4ECR - chains A and T of the 3 polymer chains in the assembly; structure by X-ray diffraction, 1.89 A resolution.

[Chain A]
Protein: DNA polymerase eta
Organism: Homo sapiens
Notes: EC 2.7.7.7; fragment: Catalytic core
UniProt: Q9Y253 (POLH_HUMAN); numbering as in UniProt (aligned over 1-432)
Sequence (435 residues; numbered -2 to 432; the number before each row is that of its first residue; numbers below 1 keep their minus sign (Gly-2 is residue -2)):
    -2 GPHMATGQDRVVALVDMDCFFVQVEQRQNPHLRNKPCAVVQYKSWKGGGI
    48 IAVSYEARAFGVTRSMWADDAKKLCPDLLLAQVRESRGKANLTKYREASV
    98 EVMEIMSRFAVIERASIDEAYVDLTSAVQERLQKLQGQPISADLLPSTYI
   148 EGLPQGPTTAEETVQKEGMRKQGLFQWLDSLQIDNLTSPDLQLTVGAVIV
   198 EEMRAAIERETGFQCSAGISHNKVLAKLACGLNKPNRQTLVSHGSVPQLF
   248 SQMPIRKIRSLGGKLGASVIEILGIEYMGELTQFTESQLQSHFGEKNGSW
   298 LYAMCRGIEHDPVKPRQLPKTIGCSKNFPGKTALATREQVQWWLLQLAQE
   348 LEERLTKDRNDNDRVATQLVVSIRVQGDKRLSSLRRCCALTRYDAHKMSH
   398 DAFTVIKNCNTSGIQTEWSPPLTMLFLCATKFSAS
Not modelled in the structure: 155-159
Differences from the reference sequence: expression tag (-2 to 0)
Curated features (UniProtKB/Swiss-Prot):
  - binding site (Mg(2+)): Asp13, Met14, Asp115, Glu116
  - binding site (Mn(2+)): Asp13, Met14, Asp115, Glu116
  - binding site (a 2'-deoxyribonucleoside 5'-triphosphate): Arg61
  - natural variant: Val37 (deletion: In XPV), Leu75 (deletion: In XPV), Arg93 (R93P: In XPV), Arg111 (R111H: In XPV), Thr122 (T122P: In XPV), Gly153 (G153D: In a breast cancer sample), Thr191 (T191P: In XPV), Gly263 (G263V: In XPV), Val266 (V266D: In XPV), Gly295 (G295R: In XPV), Arg361 (R361S: In XPV)
  - mutagenesis: Tyr52 (Y52A/F: Reduces DNA polymerase activity; Y52E: Reduces DNA polymerase activity. Increases fidelity of replication and reduces translesion bypass), Arg61 (R61A: Reduces enzymatic activity by two-thirds), Ser62 (S62G: Increased DNA polymerase activity and translesion bypass compared to wild-type), Ala68 (A68S/V: Severe reduction in thymine dimer translesion bypass), Asn324 to Pro326 (Reduces binding to chromatin and to monoubiquitinated PCNA. Abolishes binding to monoubiquitinated PCNA; when associated with 705-E--H-713 Del)
Metal / ion sites: Mg2+ site 1: Asp13, Asp115, Glu116 (together with 2'-deoxyadenosine 5'-triphosphate) (shared with 1 residue of chain P); Ca2+: Asp13, Met14, Asp115 (together with 2'-deoxyadenosine 5'-triphosphate); Mg2+ site 2: Asp13, Met14, Asp115 (together with 2'-deoxyadenosine 5'-triphosphate)
Ligand contacts:
  - : Asp13, Met14, Asp115, Lys231
  - 2'-deoxyadenosine 5'-triphosphate (DTP): Asp13, Met14, Asp15, Cys16, Phe17, Phe18, Ile48, Ala49, Tyr52, Arg55, Arg61, Ile114, Asp115, Glu116, Lys231
Reported in the primary citation:
  - binding site for 2'-deoxyadenosine 5'-triphosphate: Arg61
  - mutagenesis - S113A: unchanged catalytic activity

[Chain T]
Molecule: 12-nt DNA strand
Sequence (12 nucleotides; row label = number of the first residue in the row):
     1 CATTATGACGCT
Ligand contacts: 2'-deoxyadenosine 5'-triphosphate (DTP): DT3, DT4, DA5

[Interface between chain A and chain T]
Pairs across the interface (40; chain A residue first):
  Gln38(A) with DT4(T), hydrogen bond to the base; DA5(T), sugar contact
  Tyr39(A) with DT4(T), phosphate contact; DA5(T), hydrogen bond to the phosphate
  Trp42(A) with DA2(T), stacking on the base
  Gly46(A) with DT3(T), base contact
  Ile47(A) with DT3(T), base contact
  Arg61(A) with DT3(T), base contact
  Ser62(A) with DT3(T), base contact
  Trp64(A) with DA2(T), phosphate contact; DT3(T), sugar contact
  Lys86(A) with DT6(T), salt bridge to the phosphate
  Leu89(A) with DA5(T), phosphate contact
  Arg93(A) with DT6(T), salt bridge to the phosphate; DG7(T), salt bridge to the phosphate
  Lys293(A) with DG10(T), phosphate contact
  Lys311(A) with DC9(T), phosphate contact
  Arg313(A) with DA8(T), salt bridge to the phosphate
  Pro316(A) with DA8(T), phosphate contact
  Lys317(A) with DA8(T), hydrogen bond to the phosphate; DC9(T), salt bridge to the phosphate
  Thr318(A) with DG7(T), sugar contact; DA8(T), hydrogen bond to the phosphate
  Ile319(A) with DG7(T), phosphate contact
  Gly320(A) with DT6(T), sugar contact; DG7(T), hydrogen bond to the phosphate
  Cys321(A) with DT6(T), phosphate contact
  Ser322(A) with DA5(T), sugar contact; DT6(T), hydrogen bond to the phosphate
  Lys323(A) with DA5(T), salt bridge to the phosphate
  Asn324(A) with DT4(T), hydrogen bond to the phosphate; DA5(T), hydrogen bond to the phosphate
  Pro326(A) with DC1(T), phosphate contact; DA2(T), sugar contact; DT4(T), phosphate contact
  Gly327(A) with DC1(T), hydrogen bond to the phosphate; DA2(T), phosphate contact
  Thr329(A) with DA2(T), base contact
  Arg351(A) with DT6(T), salt bridge to the phosphate; DG7(T), salt bridge to the phosphate
Other interface residues (no listed pair), chain A (32 interface residues in all): Ile48, Ala87, Arg111, Glu347, Leu378
Other interface residues (no listed pair), chain T (11 interface residues in all): DC11

[In short]
Chain A and chain T form an interface of 32 and 11 residues respectively; the contacts include 9 hydrogen
bonds, 8 salt bridges and 1 aromatic stacking contact. Among the polar pairs are Gln38(A)-DT4(T),
Tyr39(A)-DA5(T) and Lys317(A)-DA8(T). The paper reports a binding site for 2'-deoxyadenosine 5'-triphosphate
at Arg61(A); S113A of chain A leaves catalytic activity unchanged.
Here chain A is DNA polymerase eta (Homo sapiens) and chain T is a 12-nt DNA strand. Entry 4ECR (Human DNA
polymerase eta - DNA ternary complex: Reaction in the AT crystal at pH 7.0 ...) was determined by X-ray
diffraction (same publication as 4ECQ, 4ECS, 4ECT, 4ECU, 4ECV, 4ECW and 10 further entries).
